PDB entry 8D9R | electron microscopy, 20.00 A resolution (very low resolution: no residue pairs are listed; an interface is given only as per-side residue counts) | chains N and Y of the 60 polymer chains in the assembly

[Chain N]
Molecule: Protein Nef
Organism: Human immunodeficiency virus 1
UniProtKB: Q90VU7 (Q90VU7_9HIV1); residue numbers follow UniProt; this construct covers 2-206
Chain sequence (213 residues; each row starts with the number of its first residue):
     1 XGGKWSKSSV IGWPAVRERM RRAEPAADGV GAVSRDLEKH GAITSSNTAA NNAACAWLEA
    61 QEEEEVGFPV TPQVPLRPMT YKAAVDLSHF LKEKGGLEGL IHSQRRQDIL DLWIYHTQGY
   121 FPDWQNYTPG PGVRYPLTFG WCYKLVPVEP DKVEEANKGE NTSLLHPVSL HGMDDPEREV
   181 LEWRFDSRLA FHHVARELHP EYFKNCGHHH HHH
Unresolved in the structure: 1-5, 27-63, 150-174, 205-213
Construct notes: modified residue (1); expression tag (207-213)
Modified positions: MYR (myristic acid) at position 1

[Chain Y]
Molecule: HLA class I histocompatibility antigen, A alpha chain
Organism: Homo sapiens
Notes: fragment: MHC-I cytosolic tail (HLA-A/B)
UniProtKB: P04439 (HLAA_HUMAN); residue numbers follow UniProt; this construct covers 334-365
Chain sequence (44 residues; row label = number of the first residue in the row):
   328 GAMGSCRKSS DRKGGSYSQA AGSDSAQSSD VSLTASKVHH HHHH
Unresolved in the structure: 328-337, 356-371
Construct notes: expression tag (328-333, 366-371); engineered mutation S345 (Thr in P04439), G349 (Ser in P04439), S355 (Gly in P04439), S363 (Cys in P04439)
UniProt features mapped onto this chain:
  - modified residue: S343 (Phosphoserine), Y344 (Phosphotyrosine), S350 (Phosphoserine), S352 (Phosphoserine), S356 (Phosphoserine), S359 (Phosphoserine)
  - natural variant: R334 (R334K: Allele A*80:01), K335 (K335N: In allele A*23:01 and allele A*24:02), D338 (D338V: Allele A*80:01), S345 (T345S: In allele A*02:01, allele A*02:05, allele A*23:01, allele A*24:02, allele A*25:01, allele A*26:01, allele A*29:02, allele A*31:01, allele A*32:01, allele A*33:01, allele A*34:01, allele ...; this construct carries the variant), V358 (V358M: In allele A*25:01, allele A*26:01, allele A*29:02, allele A*31:01, allele A*32:01, allele A*33:01, allele A*34:01, allele A*43:01, allele A*66:01 and allele A*74:01)

[Interface between chain N and chain Y]
At this resolution (20 A) residue pairs are not listed: 11 residues of chain N and 7 of chain Y lie at the interface.

[In short]
The interface between chain N and chain Y involves 11 residues on one side and 7 on the other.
Here chain N is Protein Nef (Human immunodeficiency virus 1) and chain Y is HLA class I histocompatibility
antigen, A alpha chain (Homo sapiens). Entry 8D9R (AP-1, Arf1, Nef lattice on MHC-I lipopeptide incorporated
wide membrane tubes, centered on gamma-Arf1) was determined by electron microscopy together with 7UX3, 8D4C,
8D4D, 8D4E, 8D4F, 8D4G and 5 further entries from the same study.
